Entry 8OSL (electron microscopy, 4.90 A resolution (low resolution: residue-level contacts below are approximate; hydrogen-bond / salt-bridge calls are withheld)); this record covers chains E and I of the 14 polymer chains in the assembly.

# Chain E
Name: Histone H3.1
Source organism: Homo sapiens
UniProt: P68431 (H31_HUMAN); residues 0-135 here correspond to UniProt positions 1-136 (UniProt number = residue number + 1)
Sequence (139 residues; row label = number of the first residue in the row; numbers below 1 keep their minus sign (Gly-3 is residue -3)):
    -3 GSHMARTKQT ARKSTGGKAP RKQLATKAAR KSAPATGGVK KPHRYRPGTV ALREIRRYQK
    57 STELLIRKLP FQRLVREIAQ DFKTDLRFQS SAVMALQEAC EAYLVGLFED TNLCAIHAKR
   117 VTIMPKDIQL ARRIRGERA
Disordered / not traced: -3 to 39, 131-135
Construct notes: expression tag (-3 to -1)
Curated features (UniProtKB/Swiss-Prot):
  - modified residue: Arg2 (Asymmetric dimethylarginine), Thr3 (Phosphothreonine), Lys4 (Allysine), Gln5 (5-glutamyl dopamine), Thr6 (Phosphothreonine), Arg8 (Citrulline), Lys9 (N6,N6,N6-trimethyllysine), Ser10 (ADP-ribosylserine), Thr11 (Phosphothreonine), Lys14 (N6-(2-hydroxyisobutyryl)lysine), Arg17 (Asymmetric dimethylarginine), Lys18 (N6-(2-hydroxyisobutyryl)lysine), Lys23 (N6-(2-hydroxyisobutyryl)lysine), Arg26 (Citrulline), Lys27 (N6,N6,N6-trimethyllysine), Ser28 (ADP-ribosylserine), Lys36 (N6,N6,N6-trimethyllysine), Lys37 (N6-methyllysine), Tyr41 (Phosphotyrosine), Lys56 (N6,N6,N6-trimethyllysine) and 8 more in UniProt
  - lipidation: Lys18 (N6-decanoyllysine)

# Chain I
Molecule: 147-nt DNA strand
Sequence (147 nucleotides; row label = number of the first residue in the row):
     1 CCCCCACCCC GACTTTGTTC CTGGATCCGT TATGCAACCC AAGCTTCAAC TCTGGGTTTG
    61 TAGTGTGTCC AGGACCTTGA GGGGAGAGGG ACTTTGAAAG CCACGCCTTT CCTCCAGCCT
   121 CACCCTTCAC GTTTGTGGTC CACGTGC

# Interface between chain E and chain I
Pairs across the interface (17):
  Arg40(E) - DG81(I)
  Arg40(E) - DG82(I)
  Tyr41(E) - DG81(I)
  Pro43(E) - DA80(I)
  Pro43(E) - DG81(I)
  Gly44(E) - DA80(I)
  Gly44(E) - DG81(I)
  Thr45(E) - DG81(I)
  Val46(E) - DG81(I)
  Ala47(E) - DG81(I)
  Arg52(E) - DC8(I)
  Arg53(E) - DC8(I)
  Arg63(E) - DG90(I)
  Lys64(E) - DG90(I)
  Leu65(E) - DG89(I)
  Leu65(E) - DG90(I)
  Pro66(E) - DG89(I)
Interface residues without a listed pair, chain E (16 interface residues in all): Arg42, Arg49, Ile62

# Overview
16 residues of chain E and 6 residues of chain I are in contact.
Chain E is Histone H3.1 (Homo sapiens) and chain I is a 147-nt DNA strand; the structure, Cryo-EM structure of
CLOCK-BMAL1 bound to the native Por enhancer nucleosome (map 2, additional 3D classification ..., was
determined by electron microscopy (same publication as 8OSJ, 8OSK, 8OTS and 8OTT).
